Entry 5J76 (X-ray diffraction, 2.10 A resolution); this record covers chains A and B.

# Chain A
Name: 12kD storage protein
Organism: Colocasia esculenta
Reference sequence: Q39487 (Q39487_COLES); residues 1-109 here correspond to UniProt positions 28-136 (UniProt number = residue number + 27)
Sequence (109 residues; row label = number of the first residue in the row):
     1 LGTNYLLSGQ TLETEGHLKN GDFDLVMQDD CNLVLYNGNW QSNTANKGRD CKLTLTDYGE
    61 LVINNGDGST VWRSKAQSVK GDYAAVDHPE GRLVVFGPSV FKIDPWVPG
Cystine bridges: Cys-31/Cys-51
Sequence notes: conflict Tyr-58 (His85 in Q39487), Lys-75 (Gly102 in Q39487), Asp-87 (Val114 in Q39487), Gly-97 (Ser124 in Q39487), Trp-106 (Ser133 in Q39487)

# Chain B
Name: 12kD storage protein
Organism: Colocasia esculenta
Reference sequence: Q39487 (Q39487_COLES); residues 1-111 here correspond to UniProt positions 144-254 (UniProt number = residue number + 143)
Sequence (111 residues; each row starts with the number of its first residue):
     1 NIPFTNNLLF SGQVLYGDGR LTAKNHQLVM QGDCNLVLYG GKYGWQSNTH GNGEHCFLRL
    61 NHKGELIIKD DDFKTIWSSS SSSKQGDYVL ILRDDGFAVI YGPAIWETSP Q
Cystine bridges: Cys-34/Cys-56
Sequence notes: conflict Lys-69 (Glu212 in Q39487), Ser-81 (Tyr224 in Q39487), Phe-97 (Val240 in Q39487)

# Chain A / chain B interface
Contacting residue pairs (92; chain A residue first):
  Leu-1(A) / Asp-94(B)
  Gly-2(A) / Asp-94(B)
  Asn-4(A) / Thr-5(B)
  Asn-4(A) / Asn-7(B)  hydrogen bond
  Tyr-5(A) / Asn-7(B)
  Tyr-5(A) / Arg-93(B)
  Tyr-5(A) / Asp-94(B)  hydrogen bond (side chain-backbone)
  Leu-7(A) / Arg-93(B)
  Leu-7(A) / Tyr-101(B)
  Asn-20(A) / Thr-5(B)  hydrogen bond
  Leu-35(A) / Thr-108(B)
  Asn-39(A) / Ser-109(B)
  Asn-39(A) / Pro-110(B)
  Asn-39(A) / Gln-111(B)  hydrogen bond (backbone-backbone)
  Trp-40(A) / Trp-106(B)  hydrophobic
  Trp-40(A) / Thr-108(B)
  Trp-40(A) / Ser-109(B)
  Trp-40(A) / Gln-111(B)
  Gln-41(A) / Gln-111(B)  hydrogen bond (backbone-side chain)
  Gly-59(A) / Ile-105(B)
  Leu-61(A) / Trp-106(B)  hydrophobic
  Trp-72(A) / Trp-106(B)  hydrophobic
  Ser-74(A) / Trp-106(B)  hydrogen bond (backbone-side chain)
  Ala-76(A) / Ile-105(B)
  Asp-82(A) / Tyr-101(B)
  Tyr-83(A) / Tyr-101(B)
  Ala-84(A) / Ile-91(B)  hydrophobic
  Ala-84(A) / Tyr-101(B)
  Val-86(A) / Leu-8(B)  hydrophobic
  Val-86(A) / Phe-10(B)  hydrophobic
  Val-86(A) / Ile-91(B)  hydrophobic
  His-88(A) / Ile-2(B)
  His-88(A) / Phe-10(B)
  Pro-89(A) / Pro-3(B)
  Pro-89(A) / Thr-5(B)
  Pro-89(A) / Phe-10(B)
  Glu-90(A) / Pro-3(B)
  Arg-92(A) / Glu-107(B)  salt bridge
  Arg-92(A) / Thr-108(B)
  Leu-93(A) / Trp-106(B)
  Leu-93(A) / Glu-107(B)
  Leu-93(A) / Thr-108(B)  hydrogen bond (backbone-backbone)
  Val-94(A) / Ala-104(B)  hydrophobic
  Val-94(A) / Trp-106(B)
  Val-94(A) / Glu-107(B)
  Val-95(A) / Ala-104(B)
  Val-95(A) / Ile-105(B)  hydrogen bond (backbone-backbone)
  Val-95(A) / Trp-106(B)  hydrogen bond (backbone-backbone)
  Phe-96(A) / Phe-10(B)  hydrophobic
  Phe-96(A) / Asp-87(B)
  Phe-96(A) / Tyr-88(B)
  Phe-96(A) / Val-89(B)  hydrophobic
  Phe-96(A) / Tyr-101(B)  hydrophobic
  Phe-96(A) / Pro-103(B)
  Phe-96(A) / Ala-104(B)
  Gly-97(A) / Gly-102(B)
  Gly-97(A) / Pro-103(B)  hydrogen bond (backbone-backbone)
  Pro-98(A) / Tyr-101(B)
  Pro-98(A) / Gly-102(B)  hydrogen bond (backbone-backbone)
  Ser-99(A) / Val-99(B)
  Ser-99(A) / Ile-100(B)
  Ser-99(A) / Tyr-101(B)
  Val-100(A) / Gly-64(B)
  Val-100(A) / Ser-81(B)
  Val-100(A) / Ile-100(B)  hydrogen bond (backbone-backbone)
  Phe-101(A) / Ser-79(B)
  Phe-101(A) / Ser-81(B)
  Phe-101(A) / Val-99(B)
  Phe-101(A) / Ile-100(B)  hydrogen bond (backbone-backbone)
  Lys-102(A) / Phe-97(B)
  Lys-102(A) / Ala-98(B)
  Lys-102(A) / Val-99(B)
  Ile-103(A) / Leu-38(B)  hydrophobic
  Ile-103(A) / Trp-45(B)  hydrophobic
  Ile-103(A) / Phe-97(B)
  Ile-103(A) / Ala-98(B)  hydrogen bond (backbone-backbone)
  Asp-104(A) / Phe-97(B)
  Pro-105(A) / Leu-38(B)  hydrophobic
  Pro-105(A) / Gly-41(B)
  Pro-105(A) / Lys-42(B)  hydrogen bond (backbone-backbone)
  Pro-105(A) / Tyr-43(B)  hydrogen bond (backbone-backbone)
  Pro-105(A) / Gly-44(B)  hydrogen bond (backbone-backbone)
  Pro-105(A) / Gly-96(B)
  Trp-106(A) / His-26(B)
  Trp-106(A) / Gly-41(B)
  Trp-106(A) / Lys-42(B)
  Trp-106(A) / Tyr-43(B)
  Trp-106(A) / Asp-95(B)  hydrogen bond (side chain-backbone)
  Trp-106(A) / Phe-97(B)
  Val-107(A) / Tyr-43(B)
  Pro-108(A) / Tyr-43(B)
  Gly-109(A) / Tyr-43(B)
Also at the interface, not in a pair above, chain A (45 interface residues in all): Thr-3, Gly-38, Tyr-58, Gln-77, Ser-78
Also at the interface, not in a pair above, chain B (42 interface residues in all): Asn-1, Trp-77, Ser-83

# Summary
45 residues of chain A face 42 of chain B across their interface; the contacts include 18 hydrogen bonds and 1
salt bridge. Among the polar pairs are Arg-92(A)/Glu-107(B), Asn-4(A)/Asn-7(B) and Tyr-5(A)/Asp-94(B).
Chain A is 12kD storage protein and chain B is 12kD storage protein, both from Colocasia esculenta; the
structure, Structure of Lectin from Colocasia esculenta(L.) Schott, was determined by X-ray diffraction.
